Entry 3TDV (X-ray diffraction, 2.20 A resolution); this record covers chain A.

== Chain A ==
Molecule: Gentamicin resistance protein
Source organism: Enterococcus gallinarum
UniProtKB: P96762 (P96762_ENTGA); residues 1-306 here = UniProt positions 1-306
Chain sequence (306 residues; each row starts with the number of its first residue):
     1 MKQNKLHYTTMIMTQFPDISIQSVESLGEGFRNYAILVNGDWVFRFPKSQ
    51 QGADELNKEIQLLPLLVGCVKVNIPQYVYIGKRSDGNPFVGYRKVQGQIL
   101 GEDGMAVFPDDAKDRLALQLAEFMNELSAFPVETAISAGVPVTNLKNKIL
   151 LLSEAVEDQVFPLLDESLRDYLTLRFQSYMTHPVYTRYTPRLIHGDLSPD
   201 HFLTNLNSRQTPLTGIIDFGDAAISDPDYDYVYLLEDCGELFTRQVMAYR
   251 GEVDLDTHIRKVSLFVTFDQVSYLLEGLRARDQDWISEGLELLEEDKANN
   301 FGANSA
Disordered / not traced: 1-2, 304-306
Ion coordination: Mg2+ site 1: Gln51, Glu55; Mg2+ site 2: Asp218 (together with GDP)
Ligand contacts: GDP (guanosine-5'-diphosphate): Leu27, Gly28, Glu29, Gly30, Phe31, Arg32, Asn33, Ala35, Val43, Arg45, Tyr92, Lys94, Val95, Gly97, Ile99, Asp200, His201, Leu203, Ile217, Asp218
What the authors report for this chain:
  - binding site for GDP: Leu27, Val43, Tyr92, Val95, Gly97, Ile99, Leu203
  - specificity-determining residues: Tyr92
  - contacts within the chain: Arg45-Glu59 (salt bridge), Tyr92-Arg93 (backbone contact), Arg45-Tyr92
  - mutagenesis - Y92A (8-fold): increased binding to ATP
  - mutagenesis - Y92A: unchanged growth in response to kanamycin
  - mutagenesis - Y92A: increased binding to GTP
  - catalytic residues: Asp196 (by similarity / conservation)
  - Mg2+ coordination: His201, Asp218

== In short ==
Bound to chain A: GDP. The Mg2+ site 1 is built by Gln51 and Glu55. The paper reports the catalytic residue
Asp196; Y92A increases binding to ATP.
Chain A is Gentamicin resistance protein (Enterococcus gallinarum); the structure, Structure of the GDP
complex of wild-type aminoglycoside 2'-phosphotransferase-IIIa, was determined by X-ray diffraction together
with 3TDW from the same study.
